9ET7 - chains A and B; structure by X-ray diffraction, 2.31 A resolution.

Chain A:
Name: Cyclin-dependent kinase 2
Source organism: Homo sapiens
Notes: EC 2.7.11.22
UniProt: P24941 (CDK2_HUMAN); residues 1-298 here = UniProt positions 1-298
Amino-acid sequence (302 residues; each row starts with the number of its first residue; numbers below 1 keep their minus sign (Gly-3 is residue -3)):
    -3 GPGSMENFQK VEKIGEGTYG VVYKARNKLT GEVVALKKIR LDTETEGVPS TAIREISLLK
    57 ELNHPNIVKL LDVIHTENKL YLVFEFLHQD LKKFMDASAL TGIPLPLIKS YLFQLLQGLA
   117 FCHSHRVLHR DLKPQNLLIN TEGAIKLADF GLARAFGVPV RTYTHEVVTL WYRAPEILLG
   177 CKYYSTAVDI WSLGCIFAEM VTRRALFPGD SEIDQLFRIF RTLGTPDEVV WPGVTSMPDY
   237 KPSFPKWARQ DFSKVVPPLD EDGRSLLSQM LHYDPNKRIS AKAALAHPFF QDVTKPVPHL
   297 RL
Unresolved in the structure: 290-298
Modified / non-standard residues: Thr160 (phosphothreonine; TPO)
Construct notes: expression tag (-3 to 0)
Curated features (UniProtKB/Swiss-Prot):
  - active site: Asp127 (Proton acceptor)
  - binding site (ATP): Ile10 to Val18, Lys33, Glu81 to Leu83, Asp86, Lys129 to Asn132, Asp145
  - binding site (Mg(2+)): Asn132, Asp145
  - site (CDK7 binding): Lys9, Lys88, Lys89, Leu166
  - modified residue: Met1 (N-acetylmethionine), Lys6 (N6-acetyllysine), Thr14 (Phosphothreonine), Tyr15 (Phosphotyrosine), Tyr19 (Phosphotyrosine), Thr160 (Phosphothreonine)
  - natural variant: Pro45 (P45L: In a glioblastoma multiforme sample)
  - mutagenesis: Lys9 (K9F: Reduced phosphorylation by CAK), Thr14 (T14A: 2-fold increase in activity), Tyr15 (Y15F: 2-fold increase in activity), Lys88 to Lys89 (Reduced phosphorylation by CAK), Thr160 (T160A: Abolishes activity), Leu166 (L166R: Reduced phosphorylation by CAK and reduced kinase activity)

Chain B:
Name: Cyclin-A2
Source organism: Bos taurus
UniProt: P30274 (CCNA2_BOVIN); residues 172-432 here correspond to UniProt positions 170-430 (UniProt number = residue number - 2)
Amino-acid sequence (268 residues; numbered 171 to 438; the number before each row is that of its first residue):
   171 GVNEVPDYHE DIHTYLREME VKCKPKVGYM KKQPDITNSM RAILVDWLVE VGEEYKLQNE
   231 TLHLAVNYID RFLSSMSVLR GKLQLVGTAA MLLASKFEEI YPPEVAEFVY ITDDTYTKKQ
   291 VLRMEHLVLK VLAFDLAAPT INQFLTQYFL HQQPANCKVE SLAMFLGELS LIDADPYLKY
   351 LPSVIAAAAF HLALYTVTGQ SWPESLVQKT GYTLETLKPC LLDLHQTYLR APQHAQQSIR
   411 EKYKNSKYHG VSLLNPPETL NVHHHHHH
Unresolved in the structure: 433-438
Construct notes: expression tag (171, 433-438)

How chain A and chain B interact:
Residue-residue contacts (75; chain A residue first):
  Thr41(A) with Lys288(B), hydrogen bond; Leu292(B)
  Glu42(A) with Lys266(B), hydrogen bond (backbone-side chain); Glu274(B); Val275(B), hydrogen bond (side chain-backbone)
  Gly43(A) with Lys266(B); Leu292(B); Glu295(B)
  Val44(A) with Lys266(B), hydrogen bond (backbone-side chain); Glu295(B), hydrogen bond (backbone-side chain); Leu299(B), hydrophobic
  Ser46(A) with Lys266(B)
  Ile49(A) with Leu263(B), hydrophobic; Lys266(B); Leu306(B), hydrophobic
  Arg50(A) with Lys266(B); Phe267(B), hydrogen bond (side chain-backbone); Glu269(B), hydrogen bond (side chain-backbone)
  Ile52(A) with Phe304(B), hydrophobic
  Ser53(A) with Phe267(B); Phe304(B)
  Lys56(A) with Ala303(B), hydrogen bond (side chain-backbone); Asp305(B), salt bridge
  Glu57(A) with Tyr185(B), hydrogen bond; Ala307(B)
  His71(A) with His296(B), hydrogen bond; Phe304(B)
  Thr72(A) with His296(B), hydrogen bond (backbone-side chain)
  Glu73(A) with Arg293(B), salt bridge
  Ala116(A) with Tyr178(B)
  His119(A) with Tyr178(B); Ile182(B)
  Ser120(A) with Tyr178(B); Asp181(B), hydrogen bond; Ile182(B)
  His121(A) with Tyr185(B)
  Arg122(A) with Ile182(B); Tyr185(B); Leu186(B); Ala307(B), hydrogen bond (side chain-backbone)
  Arg150(A) with Glu268(B), salt bridge; Glu269(B); Ile270(B)
  Ala151(A) with Phe267(B), hydrophobic
  Phe152(A) with Val175(B), hydrophobic; Ile182(B), hydrophobic
  Val154(A) with Glu174(B); Val175(B), hydrophobic; Ile182(B), hydrophobic; Thr316(B), hydrogen bond (backbone-side chain); Gln317(B), hydrogen bond (backbone-backbone)
  Pro155(A) with Asn173(B); Thr316(B)
  Val156(A) with Asn173(B), hydrogen bond (backbone-backbone)
  Arg157(A) with Gln228(B); Glu268(B), salt bridge
  Thr158(A) with Ile270(B)
  Tyr159(A) with Ile270(B)
  Thr160(A) with Glu269(B); Ile270(B)
  Tyr179(A) with Asn173(B)
  Ser181(A) with Val172(B), hydrogen bond (side chain-backbone); Asn173(B); Val175(B)
  Thr182(A) with Val172(B); Val175(B)
  Pro271(A) with Val172(B)
  Asn272(A) with Gly171(B); Val172(B), hydrogen bond (side chain-backbone)
  Ser276(A) with Asp177(B), hydrogen bond; Tyr178(B)
  Ala277(A) with Tyr178(B), hydrogen bond (backbone-side chain)
  Lys278(A) with Asp177(B), hydrogen bond (side chain-backbone); Tyr178(B), hydrogen bond (backbone-side chain); Asp181(B), salt bridge
Interface residues without a listed pair, chain A (43 interface residues in all): Leu54, Val69, Leu76, Tyr180, Ala183, Ala279
Interface residues without a listed pair, chain B (36 interface residues in all): His179, Gln313, Leu320

Summary:
43 residues of chain A face 36 of chain B across their interface; the contacts include 22 hydrogen bonds and 5
salt bridges. Polar pairs include Lys56(A)-Asp305(B), Glu73(A)-Arg293(B) and Arg150(A)-Glu268(B).
Chain A is Cyclin-dependent kinase 2 (Homo sapiens) and chain B is Cyclin-A2 (Bos taurus); the structure,
CDK2-cyclin A in complex with FragLite 6, was determined by X-ray diffraction, deposited together with 9ESJ,
9ESK, 9ESL, 9ESN, 9ESO, 9ESP and 21 further entries.
